Entry 8YY7 (X-ray diffraction, 2.10 A resolution); this record covers chains A and B.

== Chain A (and B) ==
Molecule: PtmB
From: Kitasatospora mediocidica KCTC 9733
Notes: chain B of this document is another copy of the same molecule, construct and numbering; everything in this record applies to it too
Sequence (412 residues; numbered 1 to 412; the number before each row is that of its first residue):
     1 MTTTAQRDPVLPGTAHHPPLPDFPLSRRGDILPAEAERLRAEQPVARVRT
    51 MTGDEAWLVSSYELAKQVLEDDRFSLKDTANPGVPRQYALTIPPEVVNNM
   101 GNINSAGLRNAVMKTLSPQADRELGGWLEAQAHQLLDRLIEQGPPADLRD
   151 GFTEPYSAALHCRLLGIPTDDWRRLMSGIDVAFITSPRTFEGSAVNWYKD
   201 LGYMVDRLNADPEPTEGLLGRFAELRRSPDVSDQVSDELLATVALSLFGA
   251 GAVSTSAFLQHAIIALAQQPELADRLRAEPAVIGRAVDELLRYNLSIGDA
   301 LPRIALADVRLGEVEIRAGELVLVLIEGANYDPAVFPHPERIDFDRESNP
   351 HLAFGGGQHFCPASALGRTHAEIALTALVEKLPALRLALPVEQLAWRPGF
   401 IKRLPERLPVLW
Unresolved in the structure: 1-18, 229-234
Small-molecule neighbours:
  - heme (HEM): Leu76, Asn99, Met100, Leu116, His161, Leu164, Leu247, Gly251, Ser254, Thr255, Phe258, Leu291, Ile297, Leu301, Pro302, Arg303, Ala353, Phe354, Gly355, Gln358, His359, Cys361, Pro362, Ala363, Leu366, Gly367
  - hypoxanthine (HPA): Ser254, Ile297, Asp299, Ala300, Leu301, Ile401, Lys402
  - UYM ((3S,6S)-3,6-bis[(1H-indol-3-yl)methyl]piperazine-2,5-dione): Leu76, Thr91, Ile92, Val96, Val97, Asn99, Ala182, Phe183, Trp197, Ser246, Ala250, Ser254, Ile401

== How chain A and chain B interact ==
Contacting residue pairs (44):
  Gln142(A) - Arg174(B)
  Gln142(A) - Lys199(B)
  Gly143(A) - Lys199(B)  hydrogen bond (backbone-side chain)
  Pro144(A) - Val195(B)
  Pro144(A) - Lys199(B)
  Pro145(A) - Asn196(B)
  Pro145(A) - Lys199(B)  hydrogen bond (backbone-side chain)
  Arg173(A) - Arg173(B)
  Asp180(A) - Arg407(B)
  Ile184(A) - Leu389(B)  hydrophobic
  Ser186(A) - Gln393(B)  hydrogen bond
  Pro187(A) - Gln393(B)
  Phe190(A) - Ala388(B)
  Phe190(A) - Leu389(B)  hydrophobic
  Glu191(A) - Arg386(B)  salt bridge
  Glu191(A) - Leu411(B)
  Gly192(A) - Ala388(B)  hydrogen bond (backbone-backbone)
  Gly192(A) - Leu411(B)
  Val195(A) - Pro144(B)
  Val195(A) - Pro145(B)
  Val195(A) - Leu411(B)  hydrophobic
  Asn196(A) - Pro145(B)
  Lys199(A) - Gln142(B)
  Lys199(A) - Gly143(B)  hydrogen bond (side chain-backbone)
  Lys199(A) - Pro144(B)
  Lys199(A) - Pro145(B)  hydrogen bond (side chain-backbone)
  Arg386(A) - Glu191(B)  salt bridge
  Ala388(A) - Phe190(B)
  Ala388(A) - Glu191(B)
  Leu389(A) - Ile184(B)  hydrophobic
  Leu389(A) - Phe190(B)  hydrophobic
  Gln393(A) - Ser186(B)  hydrogen bond
  Gln393(A) - Pro187(B)
  Ala395(A) - Pro398(B)  hydrophobic
  Arg397(A) - Arg407(B)
  Pro398(A) - Ala395(B)  hydrophobic
  Glu406(A) - Glu406(B)
  Glu406(A) - Arg407(B)  salt bridge
  Arg407(A) - Asp180(B)
  Arg407(A) - Arg397(B)
  Arg407(A) - Glu406(B)  salt bridge
  Leu411(A) - Glu191(B)
  Leu411(A) - Gly192(B)
  Leu411(A) - Val195(B)  hydrophobic
Other interface residues (no listed pair), chain A (30 interface residues in all): Arg174, Ser177, Val181, Thr185, Pro390
Other interface residues (no listed pair), chain B (30 interface residues in all): Asp147, Val181, Pro390, Pro409

== Summary ==
The chain A/chain B interface involves 30 residues from each chain, with 7 hydrogen bonds and 4 salt bridges.
Among the polar pairs are Glu191(A)-Arg386(B), Glu406(A)-Arg407(B) and Gly143(A)-Lys199(B). Bound to chain A:
compound UYM, hypoxanthine and heme.
Chain A and chain B are both PtmB (Kitasatospora mediocidica KCTC 9733); the structure, Crystal structure of
PtmB in complex with cyclo-(L-Trp-L-Trp) and Hypoxanthine, was determined by X-ray diffraction (same
publication as 8YXT, 8YYP, 8YZ8 and 8YZA).
